PDB entry 6N9U | electron microscopy, 3.70 A resolution | chains H and T of the 5 polymer chains in the assembly

== Chain H ==
Molecule: DNA-directed DNA polymerase
Organism: Enterobacteria phage T7
Notes: EC 2.7.7.7, 3.1.11.-; engineered mutation(s): D5A, E7A
Reference sequence: P00581 (DPOL_BPT7); numbering as in UniProt (aligned over 1-704)
Chain sequence (704 residues; each row starts with the number of its first residue):
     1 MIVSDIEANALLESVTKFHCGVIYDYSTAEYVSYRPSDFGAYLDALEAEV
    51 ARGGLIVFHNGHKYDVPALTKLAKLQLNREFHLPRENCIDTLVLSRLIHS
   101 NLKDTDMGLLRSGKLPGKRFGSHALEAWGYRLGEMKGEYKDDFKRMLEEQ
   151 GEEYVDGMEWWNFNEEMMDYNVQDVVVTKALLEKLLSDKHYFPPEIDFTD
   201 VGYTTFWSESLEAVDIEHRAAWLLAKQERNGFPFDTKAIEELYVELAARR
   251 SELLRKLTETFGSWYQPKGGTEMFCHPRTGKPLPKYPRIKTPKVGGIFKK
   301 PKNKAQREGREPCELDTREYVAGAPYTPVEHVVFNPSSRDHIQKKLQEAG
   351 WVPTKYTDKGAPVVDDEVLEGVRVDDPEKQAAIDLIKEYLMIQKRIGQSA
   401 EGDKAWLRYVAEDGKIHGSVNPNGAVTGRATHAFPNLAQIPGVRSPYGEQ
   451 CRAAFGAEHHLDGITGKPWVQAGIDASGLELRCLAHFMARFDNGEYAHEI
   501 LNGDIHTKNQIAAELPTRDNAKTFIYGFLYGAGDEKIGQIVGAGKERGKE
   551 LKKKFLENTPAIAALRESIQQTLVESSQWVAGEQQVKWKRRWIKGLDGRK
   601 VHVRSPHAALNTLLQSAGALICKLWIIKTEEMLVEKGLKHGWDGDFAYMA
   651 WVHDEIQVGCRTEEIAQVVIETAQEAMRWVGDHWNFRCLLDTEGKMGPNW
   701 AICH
Not modelled in the structure: 112-113, 269-325
UniProt features mapped onto this chain:
  - binding site (Mg(2+)): Asp-5, Glu-7, Asp-174, Asp-475, Ala-476, Asp-654
  - binding site (substrate): His-506, Arg-518, Lys-522, Tyr-526
  - mutagenesis: His-123 (H123S: 83% loss of exonuclease activity)
Ion coordination: Mg2+: Asp-475, Ala-476, Asp-654 (together with dTTP)
Residues lining bound ligands: dTTP (TTP): Asp-475, Ala-476, Ser-477, Gly-478, Leu-479, Glu-480, His-506, Arg-518, Lys-522, Tyr-526, Tyr-530, Asp-654

== Chain T ==
Molecule: 44-nt DNA strand
Sequence (44 nucleotides; each row starts with the number of its first residue):
  1999 TTTTTAGCTGGTCATTTTTTTTTTTTTTTTTTTTTTTTTTTTTT
Not modelled in the structure: 1999-2001, 2014-2042

== Chain H / chain T interface ==
Contacting residue pairs (30; chain H residue first):
  Asp-403(H) / DT2010(T)  hydrogen bond to the phosphate
  Lys-404(H) / DG2009(T)  phosphate contact
  Lys-404(H) / DT2010(T)  salt bridge to the phosphate
  Ala-425(H) / DC2006(T)  phosphate contact
  His-432(H) / DG2008(T)  sugar contact
  Phe-434(H) / DG2009(T)  phosphate contact
  Asn-436(H) / DG2008(T)  hydrogen bond to the sugar
  Asn-436(H) / DG2009(T)  phosphate contact
  Gln-439(H) / DG2008(T)  hydrogen bond to the base
  Thr-523(H) / DA2004(T)  base contact
  Tyr-526(H) / DA2004(T)  base contact
  Gly-527(H) / DA2004(T)  base contact
  Tyr-530(H) / DA2004(T)  sugar contact
  Gly-531(H) / DA2004(T)  sugar contact
  Ala-532(H) / DT2003(T)  sugar contact
  Ala-532(H) / DA2004(T)  sugar contact
  Gly-533(H) / DT2003(T)  phosphate contact
  Gly-533(H) / DA2004(T)  hydrogen bond to the phosphate
  Lys-536(H) / DA2004(T)  phosphate contact
  Val-580(H) / DT2002(T)  base contact
  Ala-581(H) / DT2002(T)  base contact
  Gly-582(H) / DT2002(T)  base contact
  Glu-583(H) / DT2002(T)  base contact
  Gln-584(H) / DT2003(T)  base contact
  Arg-604(H) / DC2006(T)  salt bridge to the phosphate
  Arg-604(H) / DT2007(T)  salt bridge to the phosphate
  His-607(H) / DT2003(T)  stacking on the base
  His-607(H) / DG2005(T)  salt bridge to the phosphate
  Asn-611(H) / DG2005(T)  hydrogen bond to the phosphate
  Gln-615(H) / DC2006(T)  hydrogen bond to the sugar
Also at the interface, not in a pair above, chain H (30 interface residues in all): Gly-402, Val-426, Arg-429, Thr-431, Ala-433, Pro-435

== In short ==
The interface between chain H and chain T involves 30 residues on one side and 9 on the other; the contacts
include 6 hydrogen bonds, 4 salt bridges and 1 aromatic stacking contact. Polar contacts include
Gln-439(H)/DG2008(T), Asn-436(H)/DG2008(T) and Gln-615(H)/DC2006(T). Chain H binds dTTP.
Here chain H is DNA-directed DNA polymerase (Enterobacteria phage T7) and chain T is a 44-nt DNA strand. Entry
6N9U (Structure of bacteriophage T7 lagging-strand DNA polymerase (D5A/E7A) interacting with primase domains
of two gp4 subunits ...) was determined by electron microscopy together with 6N7I, 6N7N, 6N7S, 6N7T, 6N7V,
6N7W and 3 further entries from the same study.
